Entry 6NUD (electron microscopy, 3.50 A resolution); this record covers chains E and O of the 12 polymer chains in the assembly.

== Chain E (and O) ==
Name: CRISPR type III-associated RAMP protein Csm3
Source organism: Streptococcus thermophilus
Notes: chain O of this document is another copy of the same molecule, construct and numbering; everything in this record applies to it too
UniProtKB: A0A0A7HIF0 (A0A0A7HIF0_STRTR); numbering as in UniProt (aligned over 1-220)
Amino-acid sequence (220 residues; numbered 1 to 220; the number before each row is that of its first residue):
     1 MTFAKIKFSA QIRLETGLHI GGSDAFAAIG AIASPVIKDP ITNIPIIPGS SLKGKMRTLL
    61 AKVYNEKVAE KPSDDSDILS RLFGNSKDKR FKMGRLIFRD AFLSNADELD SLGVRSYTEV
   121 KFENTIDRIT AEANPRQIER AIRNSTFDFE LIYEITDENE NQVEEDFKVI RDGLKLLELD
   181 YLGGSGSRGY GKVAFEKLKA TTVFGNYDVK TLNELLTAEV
Not modelled in the structure: 1, 214-220
Sequence notes: engineered mutation Ala33 (Asp in A0A0A7HIF0)
Swiss-Prot annotation at these positions:
  - mutagenesis: His19 (H19A: Wild-type degradation of target ssRNA by the Csm complex), Asp100 (D100A: Nearly wild-type degradation of target ssRNA by the Csm complex, crRNA is shorter, Csm complex is altered), Glu119 (E119A: Wild-type degradation of target ssRNA by the Csm complex), Glu123 (E123A: Wild-type degradation of target ssRNA by the Csm complex), Glu139 (E139A: Wild-type degradation of target ssRNA by the Csm complex)

== How chain E and chain O interact ==
Residue-residue contacts (54):
  Phe3(E) - Lys62(O)
  Phe3(E) - Val63(O)  hydrophobic
  Phe3(E) - Leu176(O)  hydrophobic
  Lys5(E) - Leu179(O)  hydrogen bond (side chain-backbone)
  Gly22(E) - Phe122(O)
  Ser23(E) - Val120(O)  hydrogen bond (side chain-backbone)
  Ser23(E) - Phe122(O)
  Asp24(E) - Phe122(O)
  Phe26(E) - Arg115(O)  hydrogen bond (backbone-side chain)
  Phe26(E) - Glu119(O)
  Phe26(E) - Val120(O)
  Ala27(E) - Arg115(O)
  Asp39(E) - Arg143(O)
  Pro40(E) - Glu119(O)
  Pro40(E) - Ile142(O)  hydrophobic
  Pro40(E) - Arg143(O)
  Ile41(E) - Leu109(O)  hydrophobic
  Ile41(E) - Arg143(O)
  Ile46(E) - Arg143(O)
  Pro48(E) - Lys121(O)
  Gly49(E) - Arg188(O)
  Ser50(E) - Lys121(O)  hydrogen bond
  Ser50(E) - Glu123(O)  hydrogen bond
  Ser50(E) - Arg188(O)
  Ser50(E) - Tyr190(O)
  Lys53(E) - Ser187(O)
  Lys53(E) - Arg188(O)
  Gly54(E) - Arg128(O)
  Arg57(E) - Arg128(O)
  Thr58(E) - Arg128(O)  hydrogen bond
  Ala61(E) - Arg128(O)
  Ala69(E) - Arg128(O)
  Glu70(E) - Asp127(O)
  Glu70(E) - Ile129(O)
  Pro72(E) - Ile126(O)
  Pro72(E) - Asp127(O)
  Met93(E) - Lys55(O)
  Met93(E) - Tyr181(O)
  Leu96(E) - Ser187(O)
  Ile97(E) - Asp180(O)
  Ile97(E) - Tyr181(O)  hydrophobic
  Phe98(E) - Arg188(O)
  Phe98(E) - Gly189(O)
  Arg99(E) - Glu15(O)  salt bridge
  Arg99(E) - Lys192(O)
  Asp100(E) - Thr16(O)
  Asp100(E) - Arg140(O)  salt bridge
  Asp100(E) - Gly189(O)
  Asp100(E) - Tyr190(O)
  Phe102(E) - Arg143(O)
  Ile152(E) - Leu179(O)
  Val203(E) - Leu179(O)  hydrophobic
  Phe204(E) - Asp172(O)
  Phe204(E) - Leu176(O)  hydrophobic
Interface residues without a listed pair, chain E (36 interface residues in all): Thr2, Lys71, Asp75, Phe83
Interface residues without a listed pair, chain O (33 interface residues in all): Val114, Ser116, Thr118, Ala141

== Overview ==
36 residues of chain E and 33 residues of chain O are in contact, with 6 hydrogen bonds and 2 salt bridges.
Among the polar pairs are Arg99(E)-Glu15(O), Asp100(E)-Arg140(O) and Lys5(E)-Leu179(O). UniProt lists 5
mutagenesis sites on chain E.
Both chains are CRISPR type III-associated RAMP protein Csm3 (Streptococcus thermophilus). Entry 6NUD (Small
conformation of ssRNA-bound CRISPR_Csm complex) was determined by electron microscopy, deposited together with
6NUE.
